2BNW - chains D and F of the 8 polymer chains in the assembly; structure by X-ray diffraction, 2.45 A resolution.

# Chain D
Name: Orf omega
Organism: Streptococcus pyogenes
Notes: fragment: ribbon-helix-helix domain, residues 20-71
UniProt: Q57468 (Q57468_STRPY); residues 20-71 here = UniProt positions 20-71
Chain sequence (53 residues; numbered 19 to 71; the number before each row is that of its first residue):
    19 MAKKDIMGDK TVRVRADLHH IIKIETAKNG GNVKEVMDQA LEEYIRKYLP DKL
Not modelled in the structure: 19-24
Reported in the primary citation:
  - binding site for the 18-nt DNA strand (chain F): Lys28, Thr29, Arg31
  - binding site for the 18-nt DNA strand: Thr29, His37, Lys41, Val51, Lys52
  - specificity-determining residues: Thr29, Arg31
  - mutagenesis - T29A (100-fold): decreased binding to PcopS

# Chain F
Molecule: 18-nt DNA strand
Sequence (18 nucleotides; each row starts with the number of its first residue):
    19 CTTGTGATTT GTGATTCG

# Interface between chain D and chain F
Pairs across the interface (9; chain D residue first):
  Thr29(D) with DT23(F), base contact
  Arg31(D) with DA25(F), base contact
  His37(D) with DT23(F), salt bridge to the phosphate
  Lys41(D) with DT23(F), salt bridge to the phosphate
  Asn50(D) with DT21(F), phosphate contact; DG22(F), phosphate contact
  Val51(D) with DG22(F), hydrogen bond to the phosphate
  Lys52(D) with DT21(F), phosphate contact; DG22(F), hydrogen bond to the phosphate
Interface residues without a listed pair, chain D (8 interface residues in all): Asp27
Interface residues without a listed pair, chain F (5 interface residues in all): DG24

# Overview
Chain D and chain F form an interface of 8 and 5 residues respectively, with 2 hydrogen bonds and 2 salt
bridges. Polar pairs include Val51(D)-DG22(F), Lys52(D)-DG22(F) and His37(D)-DT23(F). The paper reports a
binding site for the 18-nt DNA strand at Thr29(D), His37(D) and Lys41(D) among others; T29A of chain D reduces
binding to PcopS.
Chain D is Orf omega (Streptococcus pyogenes) and chain F is an 18-nt DNA strand; the structure, Structural
basis for cooperative binding of Ribbon-Helix-Helix Omega repressor to direct DNA heptad repeats, was
determined by X-ray diffraction (same publication as 2BNZ and 2CAX).
